PDB entry 3T1Y | X-ray diffraction, 2.80 A resolution | chains A and O of the 23 polymer chains in the assembly

[Chain A]
Molecule: 16S rRNA
Organism: Thermus thermophilus
Sequence (1513 nucleotides; row label = number of the first residue in the row; note: 4 numbers in that range are skipped by the numbering (no residue carries them; nothing is unmodelled there)):
     5 UGGAGAGUUU GAUCCUGGCU CAGGGUGAAC GCUGGCGGCG UGCCUAAGAC AUGCAAGUCG
    65 UGCGGGCCGC GGGGUUUUAC UCCGUGGUCA GCGGCGGACG GGUGAGUAAC GCGUGGGUGA
   125 CCUACCCGGA AGAGGGGGAC AACCCGGGGA AACUCGGGCU AAUCCCCCAU GUGGACCCGC
   185 CCCUUGGGGU GUGUCCAAAG GGCUUUGCCC GCUUCCGGAU GGGCCCGCGU CCCAUCAGCU
   245 AGUUGGUGGG GUAAUGGCCC ACCAAGGCGA CGACGGGUAG CCGGUCUGAG AGGAUGGCCG
   305 GCCACAGGGG CACUGAGACA CGGGCCCCAC UCCUACGGGA GGCAGCAGUU AGGAAUCUUC
   365 CGCAAUGGGC GCAAGCCUGA CGGAGCGACG CCGCUUGGAG GAAGAAGCCC UUCGGGGUGU
   425 AAACUCCUGA ACCCGGGACG AAACCCCCGA CGAGGGGACU GACGGUACCG GGGUAAUAGC
   485 GCCGGCCAAC UCCGUGCCAG CAGCCGCGGU AAUACGGAGG GCGCGAGCGU UACCCGGAUU
   545 CACUGGGCGU AAAGGGCGUG UAGGCGGCCU GGGGCGUCCC AUGUGAAAGA CCACGGCUCA
   605 ACCGUGGGGG AGCGUGGGAU ACGCUCAGGC UAGACGGUGG GAGAGGGUGG UGGAAUUCCC
   665 GGAGUAGCGG UGAAAUGCGC AGAUACCGGG AGGAACGCCG AUGGCGAAGG CAGCCACCUG
   725 GUCCACCCGU GACGCUGAGG CGCGAAAGCG UGGGGAGCAA ACCGGAUUAG AUACCCGGGU
   785 AGUCCACGCC CUAAACGAUG CGCGCUAGGU CUCUGGGUCU CCUGGGGGCC GAAGCUAACG
   845 CGUUAAGCGC GCCGCCUGGG GAGUACGGCC GCAAGGCUGA AACUCAAAGG AAUUGACGGG
   905 GGCCCGCACA AGCGGUGGAG CAUGUGGUUU AAUUCGAAGC AACGCGAAGA ACCUUACCAG
   965 GCCUUGACAU GCUAGGGAAC CCGGGUGAAA GCCUGGGGUG CCCCGCGAGG GGAGCCCUAG
  1025 CACAGGUGCU GCAUGGCCGU CGUCAGCUCG UGCCGUGAGG UGUUGGGUUA AGUCCCGCAA
  1085 CGAGCGCAAC CCCCGCCGUU AGUUGCCAGC GGUUCGGCCG GGCACUCUAA CGGGACUGCC
  1145 CGCGAAAGCG GGAGGAAGGA GGGGACGACG UCUGGUCAGC AUGGCCCUUA CGGCCUGGGC
  1205 GACACACGUG CUACAAUGCC CACUACAAAG CGAUGCCACC CGGCAACGGG GAGCUAAUCG
  1265 CAAAAAGGUG GGCCCAGUUC GGAUUGGGGU CUGCAACCCG ACCCCAUGAA GCCGGAAUCG
  1325 CUAGUAAUCG CGGAUCAGCC AUGCCGCGGU GAAUACGUUC CCGGGCCUUG UACACACCGC
  1385 CCGUCACGCC AUGGGAGCGG GCUCUACCCG AAGUCGCCGG GAGCCUACGG GCAGGCGCCG
  1445 AGGGUAGGGC CCGUGACUGG GGCGAAGUCG UAACAAGGUA GCUGUACCGG AAGGUGCGGC
  1505 UGGAUCA
  1516 CUUUCU
Construct notes: insertion (1517-1521)
Ion coordination: Mg2+ site 1: U12, G21, G22; Mg2+ site 2 near G21 (its only coordinating residue here); Mg2+ site 3 near G38 (its only coordinating residue here); Mg2+ site 4: G44, G391; Mg2+ site 5: C48, G108; Mg2+ site 6 near A53 (its only coordinating residue here); Mg2+ site 7 near U56 (its only coordinating residue here); Mg2+ site 8: C58, U382, G383; Mg2+ site 9: A109, G110, G284; Mg2+ site 10: C114, G115; Mg2+ site 11 near G142 (its only coordinating residue here); Mg2+ site 12: C147, C163; 97 more Mg2+ sites not listed
Residues lining bound ligands: paromomycin (PAR): G1387, U1388, C1389, A1390, C1391, G1466, C1467, G1468, A1469, A1470, G1471, U1472, C1473

[Chain O]
Molecule: 30S ribosomal protein S15
Organism: Thermus thermophilus
Reference sequence: Q5SJ76 (RS15_THET8); numbering as in UniProt (aligned over 1-89)
Amino-acid sequence (89 residues; row label = number of the first residue in the row):
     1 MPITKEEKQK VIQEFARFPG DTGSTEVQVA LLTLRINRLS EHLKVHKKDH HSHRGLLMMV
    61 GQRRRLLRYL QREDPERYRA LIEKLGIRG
Not modelled in the structure: 1

[How chain A and chain O interact]
Residue-residue contacts - 71 pairs, chain A then chain O:
  G562(A) with Arg54(O), hydrogen bond to the phosphate
  U563(A) with Arg54(O), salt bridge to the phosphate; Leu57(O), sugar contact; Met58(O), sugar contact
  G564(A) with Gly61(O), phosphate contact; Arg64(O), hydrogen bond to the phosphate; Arg65(O), salt bridge to the phosphate
  U565(A) with Arg64(O), salt bridge to the phosphate; Arg68(O), salt bridge to the phosphate
  C639(A) with Gln28(O), hydrogen bond to the sugar
  G640(A) with Thr22(O), hydrogen bond to the sugar; Gly23(O), sugar contact; Gln28(O), sugar contact
  G641(A) with Lys8(O), salt bridge to the phosphate; Ile12(O), phosphate contact; Thr22(O), sugar contact; Leu31(O), phosphate contact
  U642(A) with Lys8(O), salt bridge to the phosphate; Gln9(O), phosphate contact; Ile12(O), phosphate contact
  G643(A) with Lys5(O), salt bridge to the phosphate
  G644(A) with Lys5(O), salt bridge to the phosphate
  G649(A) with His51(O), sugar contact; Ser52(O), base contact
  G650(A) with His42(O), base contact; Asp49(O), hydrogen bond to the sugar; His51(O), sugar contact
  G651(A) with His46(O), hydrogen bond to the base; Lys48(O), sugar contact; Asp49(O), sugar contact
  U652(A) with His46(O), sugar contact; Lys48(O), salt bridge to the phosphate
  A711(A) with Arg54(O), salt bridge to the phosphate
  A712(A) with His51(O), base contact
  G713(A) with His51(O), hydrogen bond to the base
  C722(A) with Pro2(O), phosphate contact; His42(O), hydrogen bond to the sugar
  U723(A) with Pro2(O), phosphate contact; Arg38(O), salt bridge to the phosphate; His42(O), hydrogen bond to the sugar; Ser52(O), hydrogen bond to the sugar
  G724(A) with Arg35(O), salt bridge to the phosphate; Leu39(O), sugar contact; His51(O), sugar contact; Ser52(O), sugar contact; Gly55(O), sugar contact
  G725(A) with Arg35(O), salt bridge to the phosphate; Met58(O), sugar contact
  G733(A) with Phe18(O), phosphate contact; Gly20(O), sugar contact; Asp21(O), hydrogen bond to the sugar; Thr22(O), hydrogen bond to the sugar; Gly23(O), hydrogen bond to the base; Ser24(O), sugar contact; Gln28(O), base contact
  U734(A) with Phe18(O), phosphate contact; Gly23(O), sugar contact; Ser24(O), sugar contact; Thr25(O), sugar contact
  G735(A) with Tyr69(O), hydrogen bond to the phosphate
  A736(A) with Tyr69(O), hydrogen bond to the phosphate
  C737(A) with Arg65(O), sugar contact; Leu66(O), sugar contact; Tyr69(O), sugar contact; Arg72(O), salt bridge to the phosphate
  G738(A) with Arg65(O), salt bridge to the phosphate
  G746(A) with His53(O), sugar contact
  C747(A) with His50(O), phosphate contact
  G748(A) with His50(O), phosphate contact
  A790(A) with Lys48(O), salt bridge to the phosphate
  C791(A) with Lys48(O), salt bridge to the phosphate
Other interface residues (no listed pair), chain A (34 interface residues in all): G710, C732
Other interface residues (no listed pair), chain O (40 interface residues in all): Met59, Gln62, Glu73, Arg77

[In short]
34 residues of chain A and 40 residues of chain O are in contact, with 15 hydrogen bonds and 17 salt bridges.
Polar pairs include G651(A)-His46(O), G713(A)-His51(O) and G733(A)-Gly23(O). Bound to chain A: paromomycin.
U12(A), G21(A) and G22(A) coordinate Mg2+ site 1.
Here chain A is 16S rRNA and chain O is 30S ribosomal protein S15, both from Thermus thermophilus. Entry 3T1Y
(Structure of the Thermus thermophilus 30S ribosomal subunit complexed with a human anti-codon stem loop
(HASL) ...) was determined by X-ray diffraction together with 3T1H from the same study.
